3AT0 - chains A and B; structure by X-ray diffraction, 2.50 A resolution.

[Chain A]
Protein: Clumping factor B
From: Staphylococcus aureus
Notes: fragment: N2 N3 domain
UniProtKB: Q7A382 (CLFB_STAAN); residue numbers follow UniProt; this construct covers 212-541
Chain sequence (338 residues; each row starts with the number of its first residue):
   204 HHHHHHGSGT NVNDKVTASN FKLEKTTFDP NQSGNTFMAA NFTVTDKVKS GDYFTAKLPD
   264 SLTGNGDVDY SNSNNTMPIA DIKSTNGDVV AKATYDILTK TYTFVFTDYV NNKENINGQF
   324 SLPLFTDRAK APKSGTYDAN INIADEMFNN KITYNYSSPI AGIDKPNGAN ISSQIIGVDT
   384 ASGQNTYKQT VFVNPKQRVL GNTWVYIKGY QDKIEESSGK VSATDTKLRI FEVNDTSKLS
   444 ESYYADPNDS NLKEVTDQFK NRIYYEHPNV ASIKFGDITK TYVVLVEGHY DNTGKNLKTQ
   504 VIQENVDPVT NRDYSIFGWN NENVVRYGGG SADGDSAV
Not modelled in the structure: 204-211, 529-541
Differences from the reference sequence: expression tag (204-211); engineered mutation Glu-444 (Asp in Q7A382)
Curated features (UniProtKB/Swiss-Prot):
  - motif: Asp-272 to Ser-276 (MIDAS-like motif)

[Chain B]
Protein: C-terminal alpha chain peptide
UniProtKB: P02671 (FIBA_HUMAN); residues 333-348 here correspond to UniProt positions 332-347 (UniProt number = residue number - 1)
Chain sequence (16 residues; numbered 333 to 348; the number before each row is that of its first residue):
   333 GSWNSGSSGT GSTGNQ
Not modelled in the structure: 333-334, 347-348
Curated features (UniProtKB/Swiss-Prot):
  - cross-link: Gln-348 (Isoglutamyl lysine isopeptide (Gln-Lys) (interchain with K-?))

[How chain A and chain B interact]
Residue-residue contacts (54; chain A residue first):
  Pro-233(A) with Ser-340(B)
  Asn-234(A) with Ser-339(B); Ser-340(B), hydrogen bond (backbone-backbone)
  Gln-235(A) with Gly-338(B), hydrogen bond (side chain-backbone); Ser-340(B), hydrogen bond (backbone-backbone)
  Ser-236(A) with Ser-340(B), hydrogen bond; Gly-341(B), hydrogen bond (side chain-backbone); Thr-342(B)
  Gly-237(A) with Thr-342(B)
  Asn-238(A) with Thr-342(B), hydrogen bond
  Gly-267(A) with Ser-344(B)
  Asn-268(A) with Gly-343(B); Ser-344(B), hydrogen bond (backbone-backbone)
  Gly-269(A) with Thr-342(B)
  Asp-270(A) with Gly-341(B); Thr-342(B), hydrogen bond (side chain-backbone); Gly-343(B)
  Val-271(A) with Gly-343(B); Ser-344(B)
  Tyr-273(A) with Ser-344(B), hydrogen bond (side chain-backbone); Thr-345(B)
  Met-280(A) with Ser-344(B); Gly-346(B)
  Pro-281(A) with Gly-346(B)
  Ala-283(A) with Gly-346(B)
  Pro-326(A) with Ser-344(B)
  Phe-328(A) with Thr-342(B); Gly-343(B); Ser-344(B)
  Ser-376(A) with Ser-339(B)
  Gln-377(A) with Ser-339(B), hydrogen bond; Ser-340(B), hydrogen bond (side chain-backbone); Gly-341(B)
  Thr-383(A) with Thr-345(B), hydrogen bond
  Tyr-446(A) with Ser-339(B)
  Gln-503(A) with Trp-335(B), hydrogen bond (side chain-backbone)
  Phe-520(A) with Ser-337(B)
  Gly-521(A) with Trp-335(B); Asn-336(B), hydrogen bond (backbone-backbone); Ser-337(B), hydrogen bond (backbone-backbone)
  Trp-522(A) with Ser-337(B); Gly-338(B); Ser-339(B)
  Asn-523(A) with Ser-337(B), hydrogen bond (backbone-backbone); Gly-338(B); Ser-339(B), hydrogen bond (backbone-backbone)
  Asn-524(A) with Ser-339(B)
  Glu-525(A) with Ser-339(B); Ser-340(B)
  Asn-526(A) with Gly-341(B)
  Val-527(A) with Gly-341(B), hydrogen bond (backbone-backbone); Thr-342(B), hydrogen bond (backbone-side chain); Gly-343(B)
  Val-528(A) with Gly-343(B)
Other interface residues (no listed pair), chain A (33 interface residues in all): Ile-282, Arg-331

[Overview]
33 residues of chain A face 12 of chain B across their interface, with 19 hydrogen bonds. Polar contacts
include Gln-235(A)/Gly-338(B), Ser-236(A)/Ser-340(B) and Ser-236(A)/Gly-341(B).
Here chain A is Clumping factor B (Staphylococcus aureus) and chain B is C-terminal alpha chain peptide. Entry
3AT0 (Structural and biochemical characterization of ClfB:ligand interactions) was determined by X-ray
diffraction.
